Entry 1B44 (X-ray diffraction, 3.30 A resolution); this record covers chains D and E of the 5 polymer chains in the assembly.

[Chain D (and E)]
Molecule: Protein (B-pol subunit of heat-labile enterotoxin)
Source organism: Escherichia coli
Notes: fragment: subunit b; chain E of this document is another copy of the same molecule, construct and numbering; everything in this record applies to it too
Reference sequence: P13811 (ELBH_ECOLI); residues 1-103 here correspond to UniProt positions 22-124 (UniProt number = residue number + 21)
Chain sequence (129 residues; numbered 1 to 129; the number before each row is that of its first residue):
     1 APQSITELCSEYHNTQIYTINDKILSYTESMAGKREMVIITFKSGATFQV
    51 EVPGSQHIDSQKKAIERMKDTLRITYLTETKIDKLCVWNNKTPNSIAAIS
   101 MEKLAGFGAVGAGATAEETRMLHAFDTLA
Disordered / not traced: 107-129 (chain E: 108-129)
Sequence notes: conflict Lys103 (Asn in P13811)
Disulfides: Cys9-Cys86

[Chain D / chain E interface]
Residue-residue contacts (63):
  Ala1(D) with Arg35(E); Met37(E), hydrophobic; Gln49(E); Thr92(E), hydrogen bond (backbone-backbone); Pro93(E)
  Pro2(D) with Arg35(E); Ile39(E); Pro93(E)
  Gln3(D) with Ile39(E); Thr47(E); Pro93(E)
  Ile5(D) with Thr28(E)
  Leu8(D) with Ser30(E); Arg35(E)
  Glu11(D) with Arg35(E), salt bridge
  Tyr12(D) with Ala32(E); Gly33(E), hydrogen bond (side chain-backbone); Arg35(E)
  Ile58(D) with Gly33(E); Lys34(E); Glu36(E)
  Ser60(D) with Glu36(E), hydrogen bond
  Gln61(D) with Met31(E), hydrogen bond (side chain-backbone); Ala32(E); Gly33(E); Glu36(E)
  Ala64(D) with Met31(E); Glu36(E)
  Ile65(D) with Met31(E), hydrophobic
  Arg67(D) with Glu29(E); Glu66(E), salt bridge; Lys69(E); Asp70(E), salt bridge; Arg73(E), hydrogen bond (backbone-side chain)
  Met68(D) with Glu29(E), hydrogen bond (backbone-side chain); Met31(E), hydrophobic
  Asp70(D) with Arg73(E)
  Thr71(D) with Glu29(E), hydrogen bond; Arg73(E), hydrogen bond
  Ile74(D) with Leu77(E), hydrophobic
  Thr80(D) with Leu77(E)
  Ile96(D) with Met31(E)
  Ala97(D) with Ser30(E); Met31(E), hydrogen bond (backbone-backbone); Ala32(E), hydrogen bond (backbone-backbone)
  Ala98(D) with Glu29(E); Ser30(E)
  Ile99(D) with Tyr27(E); Thr28(E); Glu29(E), hydrogen bond (backbone-backbone)
  Ser100(D) with Tyr27(E); Thr28(E)
  Met101(D) with Leu25(E); Ser26(E); Tyr27(E), hydrogen bond (backbone-backbone); Tyr76(E), hydrogen bond (backbone-side chain)
  Glu102(D) with Leu25(E); Ser26(E); Tyr76(E), hydrogen bond (backbone-side chain)
  Lys103(D) with Leu25(E), hydrogen bond (backbone-backbone); Tyr76(E), hydrogen bond (backbone-side chain); Glu79(E), salt bridge
  Leu104(D) with Leu25(E), hydrophobic
Interface residues without a listed pair, chain D (31 interface residues in all): Ser4, Val50, Trp88, Gly106
Interface residues without a listed pair, chain E (27 interface residues in all): Lys23, Ile24

[In short]
The interface between chain D and chain E involves 31 residues on one side and 27 on the other; the contacts
include 16 hydrogen bonds and 4 salt bridges. Polar pairs include Glu11(D)-Arg35(E), Arg67(D)-Glu66(E) and
Arg67(D)-Asp70(E).
Both chains are Protein (B-pol subunit of heat-labile enterotoxin) (Escherichia coli). Entry 1B44 (Crystal
structure of the B subunit of heat-labile enterotoxin from E. coli carrying A peptide with ...) was determined
by X-ray diffraction together with 1LTR from the same study.
